Entry 5CDF (X-ray diffraction, 2.30 A resolution); this record covers chains A and E.

Chain A:
Name: ATP synthase subunit alpha
Source organism: Paracoccus denitrificans
Notes: EC 3.6.3.14
UniProt: A1B8N8 (ATPA_PARDP); numbering as in UniProt (aligned over 1-511)
Amino-acid sequence (511 residues; numbered 1 to 511; the number before each row is that of its first residue):
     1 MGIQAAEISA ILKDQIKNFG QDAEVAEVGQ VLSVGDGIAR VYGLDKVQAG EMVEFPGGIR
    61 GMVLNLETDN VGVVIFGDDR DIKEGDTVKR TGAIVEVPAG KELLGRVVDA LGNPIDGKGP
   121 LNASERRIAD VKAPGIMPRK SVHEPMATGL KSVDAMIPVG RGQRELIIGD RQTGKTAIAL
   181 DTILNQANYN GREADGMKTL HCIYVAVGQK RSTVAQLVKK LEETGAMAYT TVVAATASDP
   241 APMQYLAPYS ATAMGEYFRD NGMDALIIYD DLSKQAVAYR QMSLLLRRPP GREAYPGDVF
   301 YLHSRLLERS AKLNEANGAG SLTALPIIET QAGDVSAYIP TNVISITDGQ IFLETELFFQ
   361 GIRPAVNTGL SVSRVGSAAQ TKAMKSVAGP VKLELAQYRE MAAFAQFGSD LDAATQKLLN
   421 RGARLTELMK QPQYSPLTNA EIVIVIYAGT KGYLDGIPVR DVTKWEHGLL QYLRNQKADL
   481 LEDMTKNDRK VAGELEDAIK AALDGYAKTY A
Not modelled in the structure: 1-23
Swiss-Prot annotation at these positions:
  - binding site (ATP): Gly-169 to Thr-176
  - site: Ser-371 (Required for activity)
What the authors report for this chain:
  - binding site for phosphate ion: Thr-173, Gly-174, Lys-175, Thr-176

Chain E:
Name: ATP synthase subunit beta
Source organism: Paracoccus denitrificans
Notes: EC 3.6.3.14
UniProt: A1B8P0 (ATPB_PARDP); numbering as in UniProt (aligned over 1-474)
Amino-acid sequence (474 residues; row label = number of the first residue in the row):
     1 MAEANGKITQ VIGAVVDVQF DGQLPAILNA LETENNGKRL VLEVAQHLGE NTVRTIAMDA
    61 TEGLVRGLPV KDTGGPIMVP VGDATLGRIL NVVGEPVDEG GPVEATQTRA IHQQAPDFAA
   121 QATASEILVT GIKVIDLLAP YSKGGKIGLF GGAGVGKTVL IMELINNIAK VHSGYSVFAG
   181 VGERTREGND LYHEMVESGV IKPDDLSKSQ VALVYGQMNE PPGARMRVAL TGLTVAEQFR
   241 DATGTDVLFF VDNIFRFTQA GSEVSALLGR IPSAVGYQPT LATDMGAMQE RITSTKNGSI
   301 TSIQAVYVPA DDLTDPAPAT TFAHLDATTV LSRAISELGI YPAVDPLDSN SRILDPAVVG
   361 EEHYQVARDV QGILQKYKSL QDIIAILGMD ELSEEDKLTV ARARKIQRFL SQPFDVAKVF
   421 TGSDGVQVPL EDTIKSFKAV VAGEYDHLPE AAFYMVGGIE DVKAKAQRLA ADAA
Not modelled in the structure: 1-3, 274-278, 315-319, 470-474
Swiss-Prot annotation at these positions:
  - binding site (ATP): Gly-151 to Thr-158

Chain A / chain E interface:
Pairs across the interface (93; chain A residue first):
  Gly-43(A) with Arg-66(E), hydrogen bond (backbone-side chain)
  Leu-44(A) with Arg-66(E), hydrogen bond (backbone-side chain)
  Asp-45(A) with Val-65(E); Arg-66(E)
  Lys-46(A) with Val-65(E)
  Val-47(A) with Val-65(E)
  Gln-48(A) with Asn-36(E); Gly-63(E); Leu-64(E); Val-65(E)
  Ala-49(A) with Thr-61(E); Glu-62(E); Gly-63(E), hydrogen bond (backbone-backbone); Leu-64(E), hydrogen bond (backbone-backbone)
  Leu-64(A) with Val-11(E)
  Asn-65(A) with Val-11(E); Ile-12(E)
  Leu-66(A) with Gln-10(E); Val-11(E), hydrogen bond (backbone-backbone); Ile-12(E); Leu-64(E); Arg-66(E)
  Glu-67(A) with Thr-9(E); Gln-10(E); Arg-66(E), hydrogen bond (backbone-side chain)
  Thr-68(A) with Thr-9(E); Gln-10(E), hydrogen bond (backbone-side chain)
  Asn-70(A) with Arg-66(E), hydrogen bond (backbone-side chain)
  Val-71(A) with Arg-66(E)
  Lys-132(A) with Asn-219(E); Glu-220(E), salt bridge
  Gly-135(A) with Thr-185(E)
  Ile-136(A) with Val-97(E); Thr-185(E); Gly-188(E); Asn-189(E), hydrogen bond (backbone-side chain); Tyr-215(E), hydrophobic
  Met-137(A) with Asp-98(E); Glu-99(E); Tyr-192(E), hydrophobic
  Arg-139(A) with Thr-185(E); Asn-189(E)
  Ser-141(A) with Asp-190(E), hydrogen bond
  Arg-164(A) with Arg-184(E)
  Arg-288(A) with Ile-12(E); Gly-13(E)
  Pro-289(A) with Ala-266(E); Leu-267(E); Gly-269(E)
  Pro-290(A) with Arg-270(E)
  Gly-291(A) with Pro-272(E)
  Gly-297(A) with Glu-263(E); Ala-266(E)
  Asp-298(A) with Glu-263(E)
  Phe-300(A) with Met-218(E), hydrophobic; Arg-256(E); Gln-259(E); Glu-263(E)
  Tyr-301(A) with Asn-219(E); Glu-220(E); Pro-221(E); Arg-225(E); Glu-263(E)
  Ser-304(A) with Met-218(E), hydrogen bond (side chain-backbone)
  Glu-308(A) with Arg-184(E); Thr-185(E), hydrogen bond; Met-218(E); Asn-219(E)
  Val-335(A) with Asp-312(E)
  Thr-341(A) with Pro-309(E)
  Asn-342(A) with Gln-259(E)
  Ile-344(A) with Arg-184(E), hydrogen bond (backbone-side chain); Asp-311(E); Asp-312(E)
  Ser-345(A) with Arg-184(E), hydrogen bond (backbone-side chain); Met-218(E); Arg-256(E), hydrogen bond (backbone-side chain); Tyr-307(E); Asp-311(E)
  Ile-346(A) with Arg-184(E), hydrogen bond (backbone-side chain); Met-218(E), hydrophobic
  Thr-347(A) with Arg-184(E), hydrogen bond (backbone-side chain)
  Asp-348(A) with Arg-184(E), salt bridge; Arg-186(E), salt bridge
  Gln-350(A) with Asp-311(E), hydrogen bond (side chain-backbone); Asp-312(E)
  Gly-369(A) with Asp-312(E); Leu-313(E)
  Leu-370(A) with Asp-312(E)
  Val-372(A) with Asp-311(E)
  Arg-374(A) with Arg-184(E); Glu-187(E), salt bridge; Asp-311(E), salt bridge
Also at the interface, not in a pair above, chain A (53 interface residues in all): Gly-50, Ile-94, Ala-133, Pro-134, Pro-138, Val-142, Arg-292, Arg-305, Val-375
Also at the interface, not in a pair above, chain E (45 interface residues in all): Ile-89, Glu-183, Pro-222

Overview:
53 residues of chain A face 45 of chain E across their interface; the contacts include 18 hydrogen bonds and 5
salt bridges. Polar pairs include Lys-132(A)/Glu-220(E), Asp-348(A)/Arg-184(E) and Asp-348(A)/Arg-186(E). From
the paper: a binding site for phosphate ion at Thr-173(A), Gly-174(A) and Lys-175(A) among others.
Chain A is ATP synthase subunit alpha and chain E is ATP synthase subunit beta, both from Paracoccus
denitrificans; the structure, Structure at 2.3 A of the alpha/beta monomer of the F-ATPase from Paracoccus
denitrificans, was determined by X-ray diffraction.
